7WIC - chains B and G of the 6 polymer chains in the assembly; structure by electron microscopy, 2.80 A resolution.

# Chain B
Name: Guanine nucleotide-binding protein G(I)/G(S)/G(T) subunit beta-1
Organism: Rattus norvegicus
UniProtKB: P54311 (GBB1_RAT); residues 2-340 here = UniProt positions 2-340
Chain sequence (345 residues; numbered -4 to 340; the number before each row is that of its first residue; numbers below 1 keep their minus sign (Met-4 is residue -4)):
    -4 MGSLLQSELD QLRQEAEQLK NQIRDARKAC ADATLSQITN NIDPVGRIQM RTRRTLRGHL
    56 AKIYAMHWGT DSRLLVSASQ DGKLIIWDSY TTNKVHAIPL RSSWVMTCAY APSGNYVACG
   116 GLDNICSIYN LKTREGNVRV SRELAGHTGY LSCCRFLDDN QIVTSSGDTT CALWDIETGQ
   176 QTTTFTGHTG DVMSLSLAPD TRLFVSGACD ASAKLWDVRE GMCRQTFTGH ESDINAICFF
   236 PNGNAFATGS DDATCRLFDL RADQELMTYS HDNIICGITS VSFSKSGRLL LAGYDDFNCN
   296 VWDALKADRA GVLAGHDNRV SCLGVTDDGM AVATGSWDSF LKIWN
Disordered / not traced: -4 to 1
Sequence notes: initiating methionine (-4); expression tag (-3 to 1)
UniProt features mapped onto this chain:
  - modified residue: Ser2 (N-acetylserine), His266 (Phosphohistidine)

# Chain G
Name: Guanine nucleotide-binding protein G(I)/G(S)/G(O) subunit gamma-2
Organism: Bos taurus
UniProtKB: P63212 (GBG2_BOVIN); residue numbers follow UniProt; this construct covers 2-71
Chain sequence (70 residues; each row starts with the number of its first residue):
     2 ASNNTASIAQ ARKLVEQLKM EANIDRIKVS KAAADLMAYC EAHAKEDPLL TPVPASENPF
    62 REKKFFCAIL
Disordered / not traced: 2-4, 63-71
UniProt features mapped onto this chain:
  - modified residue: Ala2 (N-acetylalanine), Cys68 (Cysteine methyl ester)
  - lipidation: Cys68 (S-geranylgeranyl cysteine)

# Chain B / chain G interface
Contacting residue pairs - 75 pairs, chain B then chain G:
  Leu4(B) - Ser8(G)
  Leu7(B) - Ala12(G)  hydrophobic
  Leu7(B) - Arg13(G)
  Leu7(B) - Val16(G)
  Arg8(B) - Ala12(G)
  Arg8(B) - Leu15(G)
  Glu10(B) - Val16(G)
  Ala11(B) - Val16(G)  hydrophobic
  Ala11(B) - Leu19(G)
  Leu14(B) - Lys20(G)
  Lys15(B) - Leu19(G)
  Ile18(B) - Leu19(G)  hydrophobic
  Ile18(B) - Glu22(G)
  Ile18(B) - Ala23(G)  hydrophobic
  Arg22(B) - Glu22(G)  salt bridge
  Cys25(B) - Ile28(G)  hydrogen bond (side chain-backbone)
  Cys25(B) - Lys29(G)
  Cys25(B) - Val30(G)  hydrogen bond (backbone-backbone)
  Ala26(B) - Val30(G)  hydrophobic
  Asp27(B) - Lys29(G)
  Asp27(B) - Val30(G)
  Asp27(B) - Ser31(G)
  Ala28(B) - Val30(G)
  Leu30(B) - Ala34(G)  hydrophobic
  Ile33(B) - Ala34(G)  hydrophobic
  Ile33(B) - Met38(G)  hydrophobic
  Val40(B) - Leu51(G)  hydrophobic
  Met45(B) - Leu50(G)  hydrophobic
  Arg48(B) - Phe61(G)
  Arg48(B) - Arg62(G)
  Arg49(B) - Phe61(G)
  Arg49(B) - Arg62(G)
  Ser84(B) - Phe61(G)
  Tyr85(B) - Pro60(G)
  Tyr85(B) - Phe61(G)  hydrophobic
  Met217(B) - Met21(G)  hydrophobic
  Cys218(B) - Gln18(G)  hydrogen bond (backbone-side chain)
  Arg219(B) - Glu22(G)
  Arg219(B) - Ile25(G)
  Gln220(B) - Glu22(G)
  Gln220(B) - Ile25(G)
  Phe235(B) - Tyr40(G)  hydrophobic
  Phe235(B) - Cys41(G)  hydrophobic
  Pro236(B) - Tyr40(G)
  Asp254(B) - Ala33(G)
  Arg256(B) - Asp26(G)
  Arg256(B) - Arg27(G)
  Arg256(B) - Ile28(G)
  Arg256(B) - Asp36(G)  salt bridge
  Ala257(B) - Ile28(G)
  Asp258(B) - Glu22(G)
  Asp258(B) - Arg27(G)  salt bridge
  Leu261(B) - Val30(G)  hydrophobic
  Leu261(B) - Leu37(G)  hydrophobic
  Ser279(B) - Asp48(G)  hydrogen bond
  Ser279(B) - Leu50(G)
  Lys280(B) - Tyr40(G)
  Lys280(B) - Glu47(G)
  Lys280(B) - Asp48(G)
  Ser281(B) - Tyr40(G)
  Ser281(B) - Cys41(G)
  Ser281(B) - His44(G)
  Ser281(B) - Asp48(G)  hydrogen bond
  Gly282(B) - Cys41(G)
  Leu300(B) - Cys41(G)  hydrophobic
  Asp323(B) - Pro49(G)
  Gly324(B) - Pro49(G)
  Gly324(B) - Leu50(G)
  Met325(B) - Pro49(G)  hydrophobic
  Met325(B) - Leu50(G)
  Met325(B) - Pro60(G)
  Ala326(B) - Phe61(G)  hydrophobic
  Val327(B) - Leu50(G)  hydrophobic
  Ile338(B) - Phe61(G)  hydrophobic
  Asn340(B) - Phe61(G)
Interface residues without a listed pair, chain B (56 interface residues in all): Glu3, Gln17, Thr34, Ile43, Trp63, Thr221, Asn237, Ala240, Leu252, Arg283, Leu284, Val320
Interface residues without a listed pair, chain G (37 interface residues in all): Ile9, Asn24, Asn59

# Overview
56 residues of chain B face 37 of chain G across their interface, with 5 hydrogen bonds and 3 salt bridges.
Polar contacts include Arg22(B)-Glu22(G), Arg256(B)-Asp36(G) and Asp258(B)-Arg27(G).
Here chain B is Guanine nucleotide-binding protein G(I)/G(S)/G(T) subunit beta-1 (Rattus norvegicus) and chain
G is Guanine nucleotide-binding protein G(I)/G(S)/G(O) subunit gamma-2 (Bos taurus). Entry 7WIC (Cryo-EM
structure of the SS-14-bound human SSTR2-Gi1 complex) was determined by electron microscopy (same publication
as 7WIG).
